Entry 5WNV (X-ray diffraction, 3.30 A resolution); this record covers chains A and Q of the 23 polymer chains in the assembly.

== Chain A ==
Molecule: 16S Ribosomal RNA rRNA
Organism: Thermus thermophilus (strain HB8 / ATCC 27634 / DSM 579)
Sequence (1522 nucleotides; numbered 0 to 1544 plus 19 insertion-coded residues; 42 numbers in that range are skipped by the numbering (no residue carries them; nothing is unmodelled there); the number before each row is that of its first residue; a row labelled like 190A-190L holds insertion residues (190A, then the next letters in order); numbering starts at 0):
     0 UUUGUUGGAG AGUUUGAUCC UGGCUCAGGG UGAACGCUGG CGGCGUGCCU AAGACAUGCA
    60 AGUCGUGCGG G
    73 CCGCGGGGUU UU
    88 ACUCCG
    95 UGGUC
   101 AGCGGCGGAC GGGUGAGUAA CGCGUGGGU
  129A G
   130 ACCUACCCGG AAGAGGGGGA CAACCCGGGG AAACUCGGGC UAAUCCCCCA UGUGGACCCG
   190 C
190A-190L CCCUUGGGGUGU
   191 GUCCAAAGGG CUUU
   216 GCCCGCUUCC GGAUGGGCCC GCGUCCCAUC AGCUAGUUGG UGGGGUAAUG GCCCACCAAG
   276 GCGACGACGG GUAGCCGGUC UGAGAGGAUG GCCGGCCACA GGGGCACUGA GACACGGGCC
   336 CCACUCCUAC GGGAGGCAGC AGUUAGGAAU CUUCCGCAAU GGGCGCAAGC CUGACGGAGC
   396 GACGCCGCUU GGAGGAAGAA GCCCUUCGGG GUGUAAACUC CUGAA
   442 CCCGGGACGA AACCCCCGAC GA
   474 GGGGACUGAC GGUACCGGG
   494 GUAAUAGCGC CGGCCAACUC CGUGCCAGCA GCCGCGGUAA UACGGAGGGC GCGAGCGUUA
   554 CCCGGAUUCA CUGGGCGUAA AGGGCGUGUA GGCGGCCUGG GGCGUCCCAU GUGAAAGACC
   614 ACGGCUCAAC CGUGGGGGAG CGUGGGAUAC GCUCAGGCUA GACGGUGGGA GAGGGUGGUG
   674 GAAUUCCCGG AGUAGCGGUG AAAUGCGCAG AUACCGGGAG GAACGCCGAU GGCGAAGGCA
   734 GCCACCUGGU CCACCCGUGA CGCUGAGGCG CGAAAGCGUG GGGAGCAAAC CGGAUUAGAU
   794 ACCCGGGUAG UCCACGCCCU AAACGAUGCG CGCUAGGUCU CUGGGUCU
   848 CCUGGGGGCC GAAGCUAACG CGUUAAGCGC GCCGCCUGGG GAGUACGGCC GCAAGGCUGA
   908 AACUCAAAGG AAUUGACGGG GGCCCGCACA AGCGGUGGAG CAUGUGGUUU AAUUCGAAGX
   968 AACGCGAAGA ACCUUACCAG GCCUUGACAU GCUAGG
 1003A G
  1004 AACCCGGGUG AAAGCCUGGG GUGCCCC
1030A-1030D GCGA
  1031 GGGGAGCCCU AGCACAGGUG CUGCAUGGCC GUCGUCAGCU CGUGCCGUGA GGUGUUGGGU
  1091 UAAGUCCCGC AACGAGCGCA ACCCCCGCCG UUAGUUGCCA GCGGUUCGGC CGGGCACUCU
  1151 AACGGGACUG CCCGCGAAA
  1171 GCGGGAGGAA GGAGGGGACG ACGUCUGGUC AGCAUGGCCC UUACGGCCUG GGCGACACAC
  1231 GUGCUACAAU GCCCACUACA AAGCGAUGCC ACCCGGCAAC GGGGAGCUAA UCGCAAAAAG
  1291 GUGGGCCCAG UUCGGAUUGG GGUCUGCAAC CCGACCCCAU GAAGCCGGAA UCGCUAGUAA
  1351 UCGCGGAUCA G
 1361A C
  1362 CAUGCCGCGG UGAAUACGUU CCCGGGCCUU GUACACACXG CCXGUXACGC CAUGGGAGCG
  1422 GGCUCUACCC GAAGUCGCCG GG
  1446 AGCCUACGGG
  1459 CAGGCGCCGA GGGUAGGGCC CGUGACUGGG GCGAAGUCGU AACAAGGUAG CUGUACCGGA
  1519 AGGUGCGGCU GGAUCCACUC CUUUCU
Not modelled in the structure: 0-4, 1534-1538
Modified residues: PSU (pseudouridine-5'-monophosphate) at position 516, 7MG (7N-methyl-8-hydroguanosine-5'-monophosphate) at position 527, M2G (N2-dimethylguanosine-5'-monophosphate) at position 966, 5MC (5-methylcytidine-5'-monophosphate) at position 967, 2MG (2N-methylguanosine-5'-monophosphate) at position 1207, 5MC (5-methylcytidine-5'-monophosphate) at position 1400, 4OC (4n,o2'-methylcytidine-5'-monophosphate) at position 1402, 5MC (5-methylcytidine-5'-monophosphate) at position 1404, 5MC (5-methylcytidine-5'-monophosphate) at position 1407, UR3 (3-methyluridine-5'-monophoshate) at position 1498, MA6 (6N-dimethyladenosine-5'-monophoshate) at position 1518, MA6 (6N-dimethyladenosine-5'-monophoshate) at position 1519, PSU (pseudouridine-5'-monophosphate) at position 1540, PSU (pseudouridine-5'-monophosphate) at position 1541
Differences from the reference sequence: conflict C1534 (A132811 in 55771382), A1535 (C132812 in 55771382)

== Chain Q ==
Name: 30S ribosomal protein S17
Organism: Thermus thermophilus (strain HB8 / ATCC 27634 / DSM 579)
Reference sequence: P0DOY7 (RS17_THET8); numbering as in UniProt (aligned over 2-100)
Chain sequence (99 residues; row label = number of the first residue in the row):
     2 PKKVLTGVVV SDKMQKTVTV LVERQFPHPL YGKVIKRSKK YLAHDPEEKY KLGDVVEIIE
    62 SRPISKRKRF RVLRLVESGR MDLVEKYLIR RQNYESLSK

== Interface between chain A and chain Q ==
Residue-residue contacts (93):
  G127(A) with Pro-2(Q), hydrogen bond to the sugar; Glu-61(Q), hydrogen bond to the base
  G128(A) with Pro-2(Q), phosphate contact; Lys-3(Q), sugar contact; Glu-61(Q), sugar contact
  A130(A) with Arg-63(Q), salt bridge to the phosphate; Pro-64(Q), base contact
  U190E(A) with Lys-3(Q), base contact; Ser-62(Q), base contact; Arg-63(Q), hydrogen bond to the base; Arg-72(Q), hydrogen bond to the base
  G190F(A) with Arg-63(Q), hydrogen bond to the base
  C234(A) with Pro-64(Q), sugar contact; Arg-70(Q), hydrogen bond to the phosphate
  C235(A) with Glu-61(Q), hydrogen bond to the sugar; Arg-70(Q), salt bridge to the phosphate; Phe-71(Q), sugar contact
  G236(A) with Lys-4(Q), sugar contact; Lys-40(Q), salt bridge to the phosphate; Tyr-42(Q), hydrogen bond to the phosphate
  C237(A) with Arg-25(Q), salt bridge to the phosphate; Lys-40(Q), salt bridge to the phosphate; Tyr-42(Q), phosphate contact
  G238(A) with Arg-25(Q), salt bridge to the phosphate
  A246(A) with Leu-98(Q), hydrogen bond to the sugar; Ser-99(Q), sugar contact
  G247(A) with Ser-99(Q), phosphate contact; Lys-100(Q), salt bridge to the phosphate
  U252(A) with Lys-67(Q), salt bridge to the phosphate
  U253(A) with Met-15(Q), hydrogen bond to the sugar; Lys-67(Q), salt bridge to the phosphate
  G254(A) with Met-15(Q), sugar contact; Gln-16(Q), hydrogen bond to the sugar; Thr-18(Q), hydrogen bond to the phosphate; Leu-43(Q), phosphate contact; Ser-66(Q), hydrogen bond to the phosphate; Lys-67(Q), phosphate contact; Lys-69(Q), hydrogen bond to the phosphate
  G255(A) with Gln-16(Q), hydrogen bond to the sugar; Lys-17(Q), hydrogen bond to the phosphate; Ile-65(Q), phosphate contact; Ser-66(Q), phosphate contact; Lys-69(Q), salt bridge to the phosphate
  U256(A) with Lys-17(Q), salt bridge to the phosphate
  U264(A) with Arg-63(Q), sugar contact; Pro-64(Q), hydrogen bond to the sugar
  G265(A) with Pro-64(Q), sugar contact; Ile-65(Q), sugar contact; Ser-66(Q), phosphate contact; Lys-67(Q), hydrogen bond to the sugar
  G266(A) with Ile-65(Q), phosphate contact; Ser-66(Q), phosphate contact; Lys-67(Q), phosphate contact
  C267(A) with Lys-67(Q), phosphate contact
  A273(A) with Gln-16(Q), hydrogen bond to the sugar
  G275(A) with Lys-14(Q), phosphate contact; Met-15(Q), sugar contact
  G276(A) with Ser-12(Q), hydrogen bond to the phosphate; Met-15(Q), sugar contact; Thr-20(Q), phosphate contact; Arg-68(Q), hydrogen bond to the phosphate
  C277(A) with Lys-41(Q), salt bridge to the phosphate; Arg-68(Q), salt bridge to the phosphate
  G278(A) with Lys-41(Q), salt bridge to the phosphate; Arg-92(Q), base contact; Tyr-95(Q), base contact
  A279(A) with Arg-91(Q), salt bridge to the phosphate; Tyr-95(Q), hydrogen bond to the phosphate; Leu-98(Q), hydrogen bond to the base
  C280(A) with Lys-37(Q), base contact; Arg-38(Q), hydrogen bond to the sugar; Ser-39(Q), hydrogen bond to the base
  C564(A) with Leu-31(Q), sugar contact; Tyr-32(Q), sugar contact
  U582(A) with Asn-94(Q), hydrogen bond to the sugar
  A583(A) with Ile-90(Q), sugar contact; Arg-91(Q), sugar contact; Asn-94(Q), hydrogen bond to the sugar
  G584(A) with Lys-87(Q), phosphate contact
  G585(A) with Lys-34(Q), hydrogen bond to the phosphate
  C586(A) with Lys-34(Q), salt bridge to the phosphate
  G597(A) with Val-35(Q), sugar contact
  U598(A) with Pro-28(Q), phosphate contact
  G635(A) with Pro-2(Q), phosphate contact; Lys-4(Q), salt bridge to the phosphate
  U636(A) with Pro-2(Q), sugar contact
  C647(A) with Arg-81(Q), salt bridge to the phosphate
  G760(A) with Asn-94(Q), hydrogen bond to the base; Ser-97(Q), hydrogen bond to the base; Leu-98(Q), sugar contact
  G761(A) with Ser-97(Q), sugar contact
  C879(A) with Lys-34(Q), salt bridge to the phosphate
  C896(A) with Lys-100(Q), salt bridge to the phosphate
Other interface residues (no listed pair), chain A (49 interface residues in all): U129, G129A, G301, G644, C645, A759
Other interface residues (no listed pair), chain Q (48 interface residues in all): Gln-26, His-45

== Summary ==
The interface between chain A and chain Q involves 49 residues on one side and 48 on the other; the contacts
include 30 hydrogen bonds and 20 salt bridges. Polar contacts include G127(A)/Glu-61(Q), U190E(A)/Arg-63(Q)
and G190F(A)/Arg-63(Q).
Chain A is 16S Ribosomal RNA rRNA and chain Q is 30S ribosomal protein S17, both from Thermus thermophilus
(strain HB8 / ATCC 27634 / DSM 579); the structure, Crystal Structure of 30S ribosomal subunit from Thermus
thermophilus, was determined by X-ray diffraction, deposited together with 5WNP, 5WNQ, 5WNR, 5WNS, 5WNT and
5WNU.
